Entry 8J20 (electron microscopy, 3.20 A resolution); this record covers chains A and B of the 5 polymer chains in the assembly.

Chain A:
Protein: Guanine nucleotide-binding protein G(I)/G(S)/G(T) subunit beta-1
Source organism: Homo sapiens
UniProtKB: P62873 (GBB1_HUMAN); residues 13-351 here correspond to UniProt positions 2-340 (UniProt number = residue number - 11)
Sequence (377 residues; each row starts with the number of its first residue):
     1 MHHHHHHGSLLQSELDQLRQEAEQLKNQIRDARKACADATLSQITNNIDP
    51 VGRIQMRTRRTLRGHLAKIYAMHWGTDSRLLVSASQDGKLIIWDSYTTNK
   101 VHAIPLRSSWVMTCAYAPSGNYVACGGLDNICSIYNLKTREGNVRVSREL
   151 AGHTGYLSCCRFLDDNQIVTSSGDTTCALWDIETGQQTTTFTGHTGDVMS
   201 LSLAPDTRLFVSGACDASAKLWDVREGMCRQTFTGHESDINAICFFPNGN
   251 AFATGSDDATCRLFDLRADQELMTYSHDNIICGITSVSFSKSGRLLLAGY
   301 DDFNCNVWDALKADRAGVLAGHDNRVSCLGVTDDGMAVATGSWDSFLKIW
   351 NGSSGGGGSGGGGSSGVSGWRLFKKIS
Not modelled in the structure: 1-13, 354-377
Construct notes: initiating methionine (1); expression tag (2-12, 352-377)

Chain B:
Protein: scFV16
Source organism: Homo sapiens
Notes: antibody fragment or engineered binder
Sequence (297 residues; numbered 1 to 297; the number before each row is that of its first residue):
     1 MLLVNQSHQGFNKEHTSKMVSAIVLYVLLAAAAHSAFADVQLVESGGGLV
    51 QPGGSRKLSCSASGFAFSSFGMHWVRQAPEKGLEWVAYISSGSGTIYYAD
   101 TVKGRFTISRDDPKNTLFLQMTSLRSEDTAMYYCVRSIYYYGSSPFDFWG
   151 QGTTLTVSSGGGGSGGGGSGGGGSDIVMTQATSSVPVTPGESVSISCRSS
   201 KSLLHSNGNTYLYWFLQRPGQSPQLLIYRMSNLASGVPDRFSGSGSGTAF
   251 TLTISRLEAEDVGVYYCMQHLEYPLTFGAGTKLELKAAAHHHHHHHH
Not modelled in the structure: 1-39, 160-173, 285-297
Disulfides: Cys60-Cys134, Cys197-Cys267

Chain A / chain B interface:
Contacting residue pairs - 11 pairs, chain A then chain B:
  Arg79(A) - Tyr141(B)
  Asp94(A) - Tyr141(B)
  Val101(A) - Tyr140(B)  hydrophobic
  His102(A) - Tyr140(B)
  Arg140(A) - Val40(B)
  Arg140(A) - Arg136(B)  hydrogen bond (backbone-side chain)
  Glu141(A) - Gly64(B)
  Glu141(A) - Phe65(B)
  Gly142(A) - Ala66(B)
  Gly142(A) - Ser69(B)  hydrogen bond (backbone-side chain)
  Gly142(A) - Phe70(B)
Other interface residues (no listed pair), chain A (9 interface residues in all): Leu80, Asn143
Other interface residues (no listed pair), chain B (11 interface residues in all): Ile138, Phe148

In short:
Chain A and chain B form an interface of 9 and 11 residues respectively, with 2 hydrogen bonds. Polar pairs
include Arg140(A)-Arg136(B) and Gly142(A)-Ser69(B).
Here chain A is Guanine nucleotide-binding protein G(I)/G(S)/G(T) subunit beta-1 and chain B is scFV16, both
from Homo sapiens. Entry 8J20 (Cryo-EM structure of FFAR3 bound with valeric acid and AR420626) was determined
by electron microscopy (same publication as 8J21, 8J22 and 8J24).
